3E6S - chains A and D of the 6 polymer chains in the assembly; structure by X-ray diffraction, 1.95 A resolution.

# Chain A (and D)
Name: Ferritin
Organism: Pseudo-nitzschia multiseries
Notes: EC 1.16.3.1; chain D of this document is another copy of the same molecule, construct and numbering; everything in this record applies to it too
UniProtKB: B6DMH6 (B6DMH6_9STRA); residues 1-167 here correspond to UniProt positions 63-229 (UniProt number = residue number + 62)
Sequence (168 residues; each row starts with the number of its first residue; numbering starts at 0):
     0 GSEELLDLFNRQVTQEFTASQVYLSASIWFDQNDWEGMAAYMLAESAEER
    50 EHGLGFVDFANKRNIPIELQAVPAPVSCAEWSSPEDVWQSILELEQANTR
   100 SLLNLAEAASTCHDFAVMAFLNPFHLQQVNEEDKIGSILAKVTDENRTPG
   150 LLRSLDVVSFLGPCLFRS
Unresolved in the structure: 0, 160-167
Construct notes: expression tag (0)
Bound ions: Fe ion site 1: E2, D6; Fe ion site 2 near D6 (its only coordinating residue here); Fe ion site 3: E44, E48, E94, E130; Fe ion site 4 near E44 (its only coordinating residue here); Fe ion site 5 near E47 (its only coordinating residue here)

# Chain A / chain D interface
Pairs across the interface (20; chain A residue first):
  D33(A) - S136(D)
  D33(A) - A139(D)
  D33(A) - K140(D)  hydrogen bond (backbone-side chain)
  E35(A) - S136(D)  hydrogen bond
  E35(A) - K140(D)  salt bridge
  T147(A) - T147(D)
  P148(A) - R146(D)
  P148(A) - T147(D)  hydrogen bond (backbone-side chain)
  P148(A) - L150(D)
  G149(A) - D143(D)
  G149(A) - E144(D)
  G149(A) - L150(D)
  L150(A) - L150(D)
  R152(A) - K140(D)
  R152(A) - D143(D)  salt bridge
  R152(A) - E144(D)
  S153(A) - E144(D)
  S153(A) - L154(D)
  V156(A) - K140(D)
  V156(A) - S158(D)
Interface residues without a listed pair, chain A (11 interface residues in all): W34, V157
Interface residues without a listed pair, chain D (12 interface residues in all): G135, V157

# Summary
Chain A and chain D form an interface of 11 and 12 residues respectively, with 3 hydrogen bonds and 2 salt
bridges. Among the polar pairs are E35(A)-K140(D), R152(A)-D143(D) and D33(A)-K140(D). The Fe ion site 1 is
built by E2(A) and D6(A).
Chain A and chain D are both Ferritin (Pseudo-nitzschia multiseries); the structure, Crystal structure of
ferritin soaked with iron from Pseudo-nitzschia multiseries, was determined by X-ray diffraction together with
3E6R from the same study.
